1EYW - chain A; structure by X-ray diffraction, 1.90 A resolution.

# Chain A
Molecule: Phosphotriesterase
Source organism: Brevundimonas diminuta
Notes: EC 3.1.8.1
Reference sequence: P0A434 (OPD_BREDI); residue numbers follow UniProt; this construct covers 35-365
Amino-acid sequence (331 residues; row label = number of the first residue in the row):
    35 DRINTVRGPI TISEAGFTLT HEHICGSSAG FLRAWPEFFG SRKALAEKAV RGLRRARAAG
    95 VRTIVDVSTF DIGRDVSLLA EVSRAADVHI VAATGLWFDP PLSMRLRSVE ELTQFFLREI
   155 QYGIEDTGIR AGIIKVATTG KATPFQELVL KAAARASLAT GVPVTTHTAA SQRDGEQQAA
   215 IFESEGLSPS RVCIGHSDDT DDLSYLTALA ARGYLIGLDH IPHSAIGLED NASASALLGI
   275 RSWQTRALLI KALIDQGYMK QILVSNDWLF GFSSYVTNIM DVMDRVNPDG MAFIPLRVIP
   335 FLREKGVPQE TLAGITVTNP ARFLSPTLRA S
Disordered / not traced: 365
Construct notes: modified residue (169)
Modified / non-standard residues: Lys169 (lysine nz-carboxylic acid; KCX)
UniProt features mapped onto this chain:
  - binding site (Zn(2+)): His55, His57, Lys169, His201, His230, Asp301
  - modified residue: Lys169 (N6-carboxylysine)
Bound ions: Zn2+ site 1: His55, His57, Lys169, Asp301; Zn2+ site 2: Lys169, His201, His230
Small-molecule neighbours:
  - 2-phenyl-ethanol (PEL): Phe51, Gly94, Arg96, Ile333, Gln343, Leu346, Ala347, Thr350
  - triethyl phosphate (TEN): His57, Gly60, Ile106, Trp131, Lys169, His201, His257, Leu271, Asp301, Leu303, Phe306, Ser308, Tyr309
Reported in the primary citation:
  - binding site for triethyl phosphate: His57, Trp131, Phe306
  - mutagenesis - F306A: decreased catalytic activity
  - Zn2+ coordination: His55, His57, Lys169, His201, His230, Asp301
  - post-translational modification sites: Lys169

# In short
Ligands of chain A: triethyl phosphate and 2-phenyl-ethanol. His55, His57, Lys169 and Asp301 coordinate Zn2+
site 1. Lys169, His201 and His230 coordinate Zn2+ site 2. UniProt lists 6 Zn2+-binding residues. The paper
reports a binding site for triethyl phosphate at His57, Trp131 and Phe306; F306A reduces catalytic activity.
Chain A is Phosphotriesterase (Brevundimonas diminuta); the structure, Three-dimensional structure of the
zinc-containing phosphotriesterase with bound substrate analog triethylphosphate, was determined by X-ray
diffraction, deposited together with 1EZ2.
